4YFX - chains B and D of the 6 polymer chains in the assembly; structure by X-ray diffraction, 3.84 A resolution.

[Chain B]
Name: DNA-directed RNA polymerase subunit alpha
Organism: Escherichia coli O139:H28 (strain E24377A / ETEC)
Notes: EC 2.7.7.6
UniProtKB: A7ZSI4 (RPOA_ECO24); residue numbers follow UniProt; this construct covers 1-329
Amino-acid sequence (329 residues; numbered 1 to 329; the number before each row is that of its first residue):
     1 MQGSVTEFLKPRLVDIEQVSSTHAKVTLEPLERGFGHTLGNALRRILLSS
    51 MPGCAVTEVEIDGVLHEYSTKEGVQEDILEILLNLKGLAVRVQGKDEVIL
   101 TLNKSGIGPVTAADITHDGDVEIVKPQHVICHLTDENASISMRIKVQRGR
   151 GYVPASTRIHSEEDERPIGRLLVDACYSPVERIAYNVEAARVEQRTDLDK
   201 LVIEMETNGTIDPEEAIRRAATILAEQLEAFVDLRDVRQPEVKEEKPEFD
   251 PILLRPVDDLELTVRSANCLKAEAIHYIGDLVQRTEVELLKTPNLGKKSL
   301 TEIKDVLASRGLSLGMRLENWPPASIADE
Disordered / not traced: 1-5, 161-171, 234-245, 318-329

[Chain D]
Name: DNA-directed RNA polymerase subunit beta'
Organism: Escherichia coli O139:H28 (strain E24377A / ETEC)
Notes: EC 2.7.7.6
UniProtKB: A7ZUK2 (RPOC_ECO24); numbering as in UniProt (aligned over 1-1407)
Amino-acid sequence (1407 residues; row label = number of the first residue in the row):
     1 MKDLLKFLKAQTKTEEFDAIKIALASPDMIRSWSFGEVKKPETINYRTFK
    51 PERDGLFCARIFGPVKDYECLCGKYKRLKHRGVICEKCGVEVTQTKVRRE
   101 RMGHIELASPTAHIWFLKSLPSRIGLLLDMPLRDIERVLYFESYVVIEGG
   151 MTNLERQQILTEEQYLDALEEFGDEFDAKMGAEAIQALLKSMDLEQECEQ
   201 LREELNETNSETKRKKLTKRIKLLEAFVQSGNKPEWMILTVLPVLPPDLR
   251 PLVPLDGGRFATSDLNDLYRRVINRNNRLKRLLDLAAPDIIVRNEKRMLQ
   301 EAVDALLDNGRRGRAITGSNKRPLKSLADMIKGKQGRFRQNLLGKRVDYS
   351 GRSVITVGPYLRLHQCGLPKKMALELFKPFIYGKLELRGLATTIKAAKKM
   401 VEREEAVVWDILDEVIREHPVLLNRAPTLHRLGIQAFEPVLIEGKAIQLH
   451 PLVCAAYNADFDGDQMAVHVPLTLEAQLEARALMMSTNNILSPANGEPII
   501 VPSQDVVLGLYYMTRDCVNAKGEGMVLTGPKEAERLYRSGLASLHARVKV
   551 RITEYEKDANGELVAKTSLKDTTVGRAILWMIVPKGLPYSIVNQALGKKA
   601 ISKMLNTCYRILGLKPTVIFADQIMYTGFAYAARSGASVGIDDMVIPEKK
   651 HEIISEAEAEVAEIQEQFQSGLVTAGERYNKVIDIWAAANDRVSKAMMDN
   701 LQTETVINRDGQEEKQVSFNSIYMMADSGARGSAAQIRQLAGMRGLMAKP
   751 DGSIIETPITANFREGLNVLQYFISTHGARKGLADTALKTANSGYLTRRL
   801 VDVAQDLVVTEDDCGTHEGIMMTPVIEGGDVKEPLRDRVLGRVTAEDVLK
   851 PGTADILVPRNTLLHEQWCDLLEENSVDAVKVRSVVSCDTDFGVCAHCYG
   901 RDLARGHIINKGEAIGVIAAQSIGEPGTQLTMRTFHIGGAASRAAAESSI
   951 QVKNKGSIKLSNVKSVVNSSGKLVITSRNTELKLIDEFGRTKESYKVPYG
  1001 AVLAKGDGEQVAGGETVANWDPHTMPVITEVSGFVRFTDMIDGQTITRQT
  1051 DELTGLSSLVVLDSAERTAGGKDLRPALKIVDAQGNDVLIPGTDMPAQYF
  1101 LPGKAIVQLEDGVQISSGDTLARIPQESGGTKDITGGLPRVADLFEARRP
  1151 KEPAILAEISGIVSFGKETKGKRRLVITPVDGSDPYEEMIPKWRQLNVFE
  1201 GERVERGDVISDGPEAPHDILRLRGVHAVTRYIVNEVQDVYRLQGVKIND
  1251 KHIEVIVRQMLRKATIVNAGSSDFLEGEQVEYSRVKIANRELEANGKVGA
  1301 TYSRDLLGITKASLATESFISAASFQETTRVLTEAAVAGKRDELRGLKEN
  1351 VIVGRLIPAGTGYAYHQDRMRRRAAGEAPAAPQVTAEDASASLAELLNAG
  1401 LGGSDNE
Disordered / not traced: 1-7, 932-1134, 1377-1407
Metal / ion sites: Zn2+ site 1: C70, C72, C85, C88; Mg2+: D460, D462, D464; Zn2+ site 2: C814, R883, C888, C895, C898
Ligand contacts: Myxopyronin B (4C4): I331, K332, G333, L342, L343, G344, K345, Q805, I1320, A1323, S1324, K1348, V1351, I1352
Curated features (UniProtKB/Swiss-Prot):
  - binding site (Zn(2+)): C70, C72, C85, C88, C814, C888, C895, C898
  - binding site (Mg(2+)): D460, D462, D464
  - modified residue: K972 (N6-acetyllysine)
From the paper describing this entry:
  - binding site for Myxopyronin B: K332

[How chain B and chain D interact]
Contacting residue pairs - 24 pairs, chain B then chain D:
  N41(B) - R538(D)
  R44(B) - R538(D)
  L48(B) - S539(D)
  E80(B) - R551(D)  salt bridge
  E80(B) - L569(D)
  L83(B) - L527(D)
  L83(B) - T528(D)
  N84(B) - R551(D)
  K86(B) - E532(D)  salt bridge
  Y152(B) - E532(D)  hydrogen bond
  Y152(B) - R535(D)
  Y152(B) - L536(D)
  V180(B) - R535(D)
  E181(B) - K531(D)  salt bridge
  E181(B) - R535(D)
  R182(B) - E534(D)  salt bridge
  R182(B) - M581(D)  hydrogen bond
  I183(B) - E534(D)
  R191(B) - K370(D)
  R191(B) - W409(D)
  R191(B) - D410(D)  salt bridge
  Q194(B) - A406(D)
  T196(B) - E443(D)  hydrogen bond
  E206(B) - K531(D)  salt bridge
Other interface residues (no listed pair), chain B (19 interface residues in all): S49, C176, S178
Other interface residues (no listed pair), chain D (19 interface residues in all): D413, V526

[In short]
The chain B/chain D interface involves 19 residues from each chain; the contacts include 3 hydrogen bonds and
6 salt bridges. Among the polar pairs are E80(B)-R551(D), K86(B)-E532(D) and E181(B)-K531(D). Ligands of chain
D: Myxopyronin B. From the paper: a binding site for Myxopyronin B at K332(D).
Chain B is DNA-directed RNA polymerase subunit alpha and chain D is DNA-directed RNA polymerase subunit beta',
both from Escherichia coli O139:H28 (strain E24377A / ETEC); the structure, Escherichia coli RNA polymerase in
complex with Myxopyronin B, was determined by X-ray diffraction together with 4YFK and 4YFN from the same
study.
